3CCS - chains M and 0 of the 31 polymer chains in the assembly; structure by X-ray diffraction, 2.95 A resolution.

# Chain M
Protein: 50S ribosomal protein L15e
Source organism: Haloarcula marismortui
UniProt: P60618 (RL15E_HALMA); residues 0-195 here correspond to UniProt positions 1-196 (UniProt number = residue number + 1)
Chain sequence (196 residues; numbered 0 to 195; the number before each row is that of its first residue; numbering starts at 0):
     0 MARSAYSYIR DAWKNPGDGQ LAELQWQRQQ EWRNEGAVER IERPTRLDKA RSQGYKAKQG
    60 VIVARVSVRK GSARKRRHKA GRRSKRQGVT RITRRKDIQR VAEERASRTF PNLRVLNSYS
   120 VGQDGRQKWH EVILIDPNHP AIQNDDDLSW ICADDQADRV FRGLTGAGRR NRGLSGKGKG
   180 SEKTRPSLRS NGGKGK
Unresolved in the structure: 0, 195
Bound ions: Na+ site 1: Ser106, Phe109, Leu112; Sr2+: Asp157 (shared with G147(0), A183(0) of chain 0); Na+ site 2: Lys193 (shared with U391(0), U392(0), C399(0) of chain 0)

# Chain 0
Molecule: 23S ribosomal RNA
Source organism: Haloarcula marismortui
Notes: engineered mutation(s): G2099A, G2482A
Sequence (2923 nucleotides; row label = number of the first residue in the row):
     1 GUUGGCUACU AUGCCAGCUG GUGGAUUGCU CGGCUCAGGC GCUGAUGAAG GACGUGCCAA
    61 GCUGCGAUAA GCUGUGGGGA GCCGCACGGA GGCGAAGAAC CACAGAUUUC CGAAUGAGAA
   121 UCUCUCUAAC AAUUGCUUCG CGCAAUGAGG AACCCCGAGA ACUGAAACAU CUCAGUAUCG
   181 GGAGGAACAG AAAACGCAAC GUGAUGUCGU UAGUAACCGC GAGUGAACGC GAUACAGCCC
   241 AAACCGAAGC CCUCACGGGC AAUGUGGUGU CAGGGCUACC UCUCAUCAGC CGACCGUCUU
   301 CACGAAGUCU CUUGGAAUAG AGCGUGAUAC AGGGUGACAA CCCCGUACUG AAGACCAGUA
   361 CGCUGUGCGG UAGUGCCAGA GUAGCGGGGG UUGGAUAUCC CUCGCGAAUA ACGCAGGCAU
   421 CGACUGCGAA GGCUAAACAC AACCUGAGAC CGAUAGUGAA CAAGUAGUGU GAACGAACGC
   481 UGCAAAGUAC CCUCAGAAGG GAGGCGAAAU AGAGCAUGAA AUCAGUUGGC GAUCGAGCGA
   541 CAGGGCAUAC AAGGUCCCUU GACGAAUGAC CGAGACGCGA GUCUCCAGUA AGACUCACGG
   601 GAAGCCGAUG UUCUGUCGUA CGUUUUGAAA AACGAGCCAG GGAGUGUGUC UGUAUGGCAA
   661 GUCUAACCGG AGUAUCCGGG GAGGCACAGG GAAACCGACA UGGCCGCAGG GCUUUGCCCG
   721 AGGGCCGCCG UCUUCAAGGG CGGGGAGCCA UGUGGACACG ACCCGAAUCC GGACGAUCUA
   781 CGCAUGGACA AGAUGAAGCG UGCCGAAAGG CACGUGGAAG UCUGUUAGAG UUGGUGUCCU
   841 ACAAUACCCU CUCGUGAUCU AUGUGUAGGG GUGAAAGGCC CAUCGAGUCC GGCAACAGCU
   901 GGUUCCAAUC GAAACAUGUC GAAGCAUGAC CUCCGCCGAG GUAGUCUGUG AGGUAGAGCG
   961 ACCGAUUGGU GUGUCCGCCU CCGAGAGGAG UCGGCACACC UGUCAAACUC CAAACUUACA
  1021 GACGCUGUUU GACGCGGGGA UUCCGGUGCG CGGGGUAAGC CUGUGUACCA GGAGGGGAAC
  1081 AACCCAGAGA UAGGUUAAGG UCCCCAAGUG UGGAUUAAGU GUAAUCCUCU GAAGGUGGUC
  1141 UCGAGCCCUA GACAGCCGGG AGGUGAGCUU AGAAGCAGCU ACCCUCUAAG AAAAGCGUAA
  1201 CAGCUUACCG GCCGAGGUUU GAGGCGCCCA AAAUGAUCGG GACUCAAAUC CACCACCGAG
  1261 ACCUGUCCGU ACCACUCAUA CUGGUAAUCG AGUAGAUUGG CGCUCUAAUU GGAUGGAAGC
  1321 AGGGGCGAGA GCUCCUGUGG ACCGAUUAGU GACGAAAAUC CUGGCCAUAG UAGCAGCGAU
  1381 AGUCGGGUGA GAACCCCGAC GGCCUAAUGG AUAAGGGUUC CUCAGCACUG CUGAUCAGCU
  1441 GAGGGUUAGC CGGUCCUAAG UCUCACCGCA ACUCGACUGA GACGAAAUGG GAAACAGGUU
  1501 AAUAUUCCUG UGCCAUCAUG CAGUGAAAGU UGACGCCCUG GGGUCGAUCA CGCCGGGCAU
  1561 UCGCCCGGUC GAACCGUCCA ACUCCGUGGA AGCCGUAAUG GCAGGAAGCG GACGAACGGC
  1621 GGCAUAGGGA AACGUGAUUC AACCUGGGGC CCAUGAAAAG ACGAGCAUGA UGUCCGUACC
  1681 GAGAACCGAC ACAGGUGUCC AUGGCGGCGA AAGCCAAGGC CUGUCGGGAG CAACCAACGU
  1741 UAGGGAAUUC GGCAAGUUAG UCCCGUACCU UCGGAAGAAG GGAUGCCUGC UCCGGAACGG
  1801 AGCAGGUCGC AGUGACUCGG AAGCUCGGAC UGUCUAGUAA CAACAUAGGU GACCGCAAAU
  1861 CCGCAAGGAC UCGUACGGUC ACUGAAUCCU GCCCAGUGCA GGUAUCUGAA CACCUCGUAC
  1921 AAGAGGACGA AGGACCUGUC AACGGCGGGG GUAACUAUGA CCCUCUUAAG GUAGCGUAGU
  1981 ACCUUGCCGC AUCAGUAGCG GCUUGCAUGA AUGGAUUAAC CAGAGCUUCA CUGUCCCAAC
  2041 GUUGGGCCCG GUGAACUGUA CAUUCCAGUG CGGAGUCUGG AGACACCCAG GGGGAAGCAA
  2101 AGACCCUAUG GAGCUUUACU GCAGGCUGUC GCUGAGACGU GGUCGCCGAU GUGCAGCAUA
  2161 GGUAGGAGUC GUUACAGAGG UACCCGCGCU AGCGGGCCAC CCAGACAACA GUGAAAUACU
  2221 ACCCGUCGGU GACUGCGACU CUCACUCCGG GAGGAGGACA CCGAUAGCCG GGCAGUUUGA
  2281 CUGGGGCGGU ACGCGCUCGA AAAGAUAUCG AGCGCGCCCU AUGGUCAUCU CAGCCGGGAC
  2341 AGAGACCCGG CGAAGAGUGC AAGAGCAAAA GAUGACUUGA CAGUGUUCUU CCCAACGAGG
  2401 AACGCUGACG CGAAAGCGUG GUCUAGCGAA CCAAUUAGCC UGCUUGAUGC GGGCAAUUGA
  2461 UGACAGAAAA GCUACCCUAG GAAUAACAGA GUCGUCACUC GCAAGAGCAC AUAUCGACCG
  2521 AGUGGCUUGC UACCUCGAUG UCGGUUCCCU CCAUCCUGCC CGUGCAGAAG CGGGCAAGGG
  2581 UGAGGUUGUU CGCCUAUUAA AGGAGGUCGU GAGCUGGGUU UAGACCGUCG UGAGACAGGU
  2641 CGGCUGCUAU CUACUGGGUG UGUAAUGGUG UCUGACAAGA ACGACCGUAU AGUACGAGAG
  2701 GAACUACGGU UGGUGGCCAC UGGUGUACCG GUUGUUCGAG AGAGCACGUG CCGGGUAGCC
  2761 ACGCCACACG GGGUAAGAGC UGAACGCAUC UAAGCUCGAA ACCCACUUGG AAAAGAGACA
  2821 CCGCCGAGGU CCCGCGUACA AGACGCGGUC GAUAGACUCG GGGUGUGCGC GUCGAGGUAA
  2881 CGAGACGUUA AGCCCACGAG CACUAACAGA CCAAAGCCAU CAU
Unresolved in the structure: 1-9, 126-127, 715, 971-998, 1560, 1952-1963, 2137-2236, 2339-2343, 2665-2666, 2915-2923
Modified / non-standard residues: 1MA (6-hydro-1-methyladenosine-5'-monophosphate) at position 628, OMU (o2'-methyluridine 5'-monophosphate) at position 2587, OMG (o2'-methylguanosine-5'-monophosphate) at position 2588, UR3 (3-methyluridine-5'-monophoshate) at position 2619, PSU (pseudouridine-5'-monophosphate) at position 2621
Bound ions: Na+ site 1: U12, C2086; Mg2+ site 1 near G28 (its only coordinating residue here); Na+ site 2: C40, G41; Na+ site 3 near G56 (its only coordinating residue here); Sr2+ site 1: A86, C87; Na+ site 4 near U108 (its only coordinating residue here); Mg2+ site 2 near U115 (its only coordinating residue here); Na+ site 5: C130, U146; Na+ site 6: C141, G142; Sr2+ site 2: G147, A183 (shared with Asp157(M) of chain M); K+ site 1: C162, U172; Mg2+ site 3: C162, U2276; 54 more Na+ sites not listed; 66 more Mg2+ sites not listed; 55 more Sr2+ sites not listed; 1 more K+ sites not listed

# Chain M / chain 0 interface
Residue-residue contacts - 255 pairs, chain M then chain 0:
  Ala1(M) - A243(0)  hydrogen bond to the phosphate
  Ala1(M) - C244(0)  hydrogen bond to the phosphate
  Ala1(M) - C376(0)  hydrogen bond to the sugar
  Ala1(M) - C377(0)  sugar contact
  Arg2(M) - C377(0)  phosphate contact
  Ser3(M) - A242(0)  phosphate contact
  Ser3(M) - A243(0)  phosphate contact
  Tyr5(M) - A242(0)  phosphate contact
  Tyr5(M) - G264(0)  hydrogen bond to the phosphate
  Arg9(M) - A378(0)  salt bridge to the phosphate
  Arg9(M) - G379(0)  sugar contact
  Arg9(M) - A380(0)  salt bridge to the phosphate
  Trp12(M) - A380(0)  sugar contact
  Lys13(M) - A380(0)  base contact
  Lys13(M) - G381(0)  base contact
  Lys13(M) - U409(0)  hydrogen bond to the base
  Asn14(M) - G381(0)  base contact
  Asn14(M) - A407(0)  phosphate contact
  Pro15(M) - G381(0)  base contact
  Trp25(M) - C2243(0)  base contact
  Trp25(M) - A2244(0)  sugar contact
  Gln29(M) - A2244(0)  sugar contact
  Gln29(M) - C2245(0)  phosphate contact
  Arg32(M) - A2244(0)  phosphate contact
  Arg32(M) - C2245(0)  salt bridge to the phosphate
  Gly35(M) - C1467(0)  phosphate contact
  Ala36(M) - C1467(0)  hydrogen bond to the phosphate
  Ala36(M) - G1468(0)  phosphate contact
  Arg39(M) - G135(0)  salt bridge to the phosphate
  Arg39(M) - C136(0)  salt bridge to the phosphate
  Arg42(M) - A261(0)  salt bridge to the phosphate
  Arg42(M) - A262(0)  salt bridge to the phosphate
  Arg42(M) - U263(0)  hydrogen bond to the sugar
  Arg45(M) - G381(0)  salt bridge to the phosphate
  Leu46(M) - U263(0)  sugar contact
  Leu46(M) - G264(0)  phosphate contact
  Lys48(M) - G379(0)  phosphate contact
  Lys48(M) - A380(0)  salt bridge to the phosphate
  Lys48(M) - G381(0)  salt bridge to the phosphate
  Lys48(M) - G431(0)  salt bridge to the phosphate
  Arg50(M) - A241(0)  sugar contact
  Arg50(M) - A242(0)  salt bridge to the phosphate
  Arg50(M) - G264(0)  salt bridge to the phosphate
  Arg50(M) - U265(0)  salt bridge to the phosphate
  Ser51(M) - A241(0)  sugar contact
  Ser51(M) - G379(0)  hydrogen bond to the base
  Ser51(M) - G431(0)  sugar contact
  Gln52(M) - G431(0)  hydrogen bond to the sugar
  Lys55(M) - U265(0)  phosphate contact
  Lys55(M) - G266(0)  salt bridge to the phosphate
  Ala56(M) - A261(0)  sugar contact
  Ala56(M) - G264(0)  sugar contact
  Ala56(M) - U265(0)  hydrogen bond to the phosphate
  Lys57(M) - C250(0)  sugar contact
  Lys57(M) - G266(0)  salt bridge to the phosphate
  Gln58(M) - C136(0)  phosphate contact
  Gln58(M) - U137(0)  phosphate contact
  Gln58(M) - C250(0)  base contact
  Gln58(M) - C251(0)  sugar contact
  Gln58(M) - G259(0)  base contact
  Gln58(M) - C260(0)  sugar contact
  Ile61(M) - G135(0)  phosphate contact
  Arg68(M) - C1469(0)  salt bridge to the phosphate
  Arg68(M) - A1470(0)  salt bridge to the phosphate
  Lys69(M) - C403(0)  phosphate contact
  Gly70(M) - G2263(0)  sugar contact
  Ser71(M) - G2263(0)  hydrogen bond to the phosphate
  Ser71(M) - A2264(0)  hydrogen bond to the phosphate
  Arg73(M) - C1469(0)  phosphate contact
  Arg73(M) - A1470(0)  hydrogen bond to the phosphate
  Arg73(M) - C1864(0)  base contact
  Arg73(M) - G2263(0)  salt bridge to the phosphate
  Lys74(M) - G159(0)  phosphate contact
  Arg75(M) - C1864(0)  salt bridge to the phosphate
  Arg76(M) - C2122(0)  sugar contact
  Arg76(M) - C2273(0)  hydrogen bond to the sugar
  Arg76(M) - A2274(0)  hydrogen bond to the sugar
  His77(M) - A2274(0)  sugar contact
  Ala79(M) - C770(0)  phosphate contact
  Ala79(M) - G771(0)  phosphate contact
  Ala79(M) - A2274(0)  phosphate contact
  Gly80(M) - A161(0)  sugar contact
  Gly80(M) - C770(0)  hydrogen bond to the phosphate
  Gly80(M) - A2274(0)  phosphate contact
  Gly80(M) - G2275(0)  phosphate contact
  Arg81(M) - A160(0)  phosphate contact
  Arg81(M) - A161(0)  phosphate contact
  Arg81(M) - C770(0)  hydrogen bond to the phosphate
  Arg81(M) - G771(0)  salt bridge to the phosphate
  Arg81(M) - A2274(0)  hydrogen bond to the sugar
  Arg82(M) - A161(0)  salt bridge to the phosphate
  Arg82(M) - U170(0)  salt bridge to the phosphate
  Arg82(M) - U172(0)  hydrogen bond to the base
  Arg82(M) - C173(0)  base contact
  Arg82(M) - G2275(0)  sugar contact
  Ser83(M) - A169(0)  phosphate contact
  Ser83(M) - U170(0)  hydrogen bond to the phosphate
  Ser83(M) - G2121(0)  hydrogen bond to the sugar
  Lys84(M) - U170(0)  hydrogen bond to the phosphate
  Lys84(M) - C171(0)  phosphate contact
  Lys84(M) - G390(0)  salt bridge to the phosphate
  Lys84(M) - U391(0)  salt bridge to the phosphate
  Arg85(M) - A160(0)  salt bridge to the phosphate
  Arg85(M) - A161(0)  phosphate contact
  Gln86(M) - G2121(0)  hydrogen bond to the base
  Gln86(M) - C2122(0)  sugar contact
  Gln86(M) - A2274(0)  hydrogen bond to the sugar
  Thr89(M) - A2123(0)  phosphate contact
  Thr89(M) - G2124(0)  phosphate contact
  Thr89(M) - A2264(0)  phosphate contact
  Thr89(M) - U2265(0)  phosphate contact
  Arg90(M) - G389(0)  hydrogen bond to the sugar
  Arg90(M) - A2266(0)  salt bridge to the phosphate
  Ile91(M) - G389(0)  sugar contact
  Thr92(M) - G388(0)  base contact
  Thr92(M) - C401(0)  hydrogen bond to the base
  Thr92(M) - U402(0)  sugar contact
  Arg93(M) - A158(0)  hydrogen bond to the phosphate
  Arg93(M) - G159(0)  salt bridge to the phosphate
  Arg93(M) - C401(0)  hydrogen bond to the sugar
  Arg93(M) - A1470(0)  salt bridge to the phosphate
  Arg94(M) - A158(0)  salt bridge to the phosphate
  Arg94(M) - G175(0)  hydrogen bond to the base
  Arg94(M) - C400(0)  hydrogen bond to the sugar
  Arg94(M) - C401(0)  sugar contact
  Lys95(M) - G157(0)  sugar contact
  Lys95(M) - A1470(0)  hydrogen bond to the sugar
  Asp96(M) - C401(0)  phosphate contact
  Asp96(M) - U402(0)  phosphate contact
  Ile97(M) - U402(0)  hydrogen bond to the phosphate
  Arg99(M) - C156(0)  hydrogen bond to the phosphate
  Arg99(M) - G157(0)  salt bridge to the phosphate
  Val100(M) - A1470(0)  phosphate contact
  Val100(M) - A1471(0)  phosphate contact
  Arg104(M) - C1469(0)  salt bridge to the phosphate
  Arg104(M) - A1471(0)  salt bridge to the phosphate
  Arg107(M) - G181(0)  sugar contact
  Arg107(M) - A1471(0)  hydrogen bond to the phosphate
  Arg107(M) - C1472(0)  salt bridge to the phosphate
  Thr108(M) - U133(0)  hydrogen bond to the sugar
  Thr108(M) - U134(0)  phosphate contact
  Phe109(M) - U134(0)  phosphate contact
  Pro110(M) - U133(0)  base contact
  Pro110(M) - U146(0)  sugar contact
  Asn111(M) - U134(0)  hydrogen bond to the sugar
  Asn111(M) - G135(0)  hydrogen bond to the sugar
  Asn111(M) - A145(0)  sugar contact
  Leu112(M) - G135(0)  sugar contact
  Asn116(M) - G431(0)  hydrogen bond to the phosphate
  Asn116(M) - G432(0)  phosphate contact
  Asp123(M) - C2132(0)  sugar contact
  Gly124(M) - G2131(0)  base contact
  Gly124(M) - C2132(0)  hydrogen bond to the sugar
  Gly124(M) - C2262(0)  base contact
  Lys127(M) - C403(0)  salt bridge to the phosphate
  Asp135(M) - G135(0)  hydrogen bond to the sugar
  Asn137(M) - A144(0)  sugar contact
  Asn137(M) - A145(0)  sugar contact
  His138(M) - C136(0)  hydrogen bond to the sugar
  His138(M) - C251(0)  sugar contact
  Pro139(M) - C251(0)  phosphate contact
  Pro139(M) - C252(0)  phosphate contact
  Ala140(M) - C251(0)  sugar contact
  Asn143(M) - C251(0)  hydrogen bond to the phosphate
  Asp144(M) - G266(0)  phosphate contact
  Asp145(M) - A288(0)  sugar contact
  Asp146(M) - C239(0)  hydrogen bond to the sugar
  Asp146(M) - C240(0)  phosphate contact
  Trp149(M) - G432(0)  sugar contact
  Trp149(M) - C433(0)  sugar contact
  Asp153(M) - A183(0)  phosphate contact
  Asp153(M) - G184(0)  phosphate contact
  Asp154(M) - A183(0)  sugar contact
  Asp154(M) - U434(0)  phosphate contact
  Gln155(M) - U434(0)  hydrogen bond to the phosphate
  Ala156(M) - A183(0)  sugar contact
  Asp157(M) - G182(0)  phosphate contact
  Asp157(M) - A183(0)  phosphate contact
  Arg158(M) - C433(0)  salt bridge to the phosphate
  Phe160(M) - C156(0)  sugar contact
  Phe160(M) - G181(0)  hydrogen bond to the base
  Phe160(M) - G182(0)  sugar contact
  Arg161(M) - C155(0)  hydrogen bond to the sugar
  Arg161(M) - C156(0)  sugar contact
  Arg161(M) - G182(0)  sugar contact
  Arg161(M) - A183(0)  hydrogen bond to the sugar
  Arg161(M) - A187(0)  phosphate contact
  Arg161(M) - C188(0)  salt bridge to the phosphate
  Leu163(M) - C188(0)  phosphate contact
  Leu163(M) - A189(0)  phosphate contact
  Gly165(M) - G432(0)  hydrogen bond to the phosphate
  Arg168(M) - A189(0)  salt bridge to the phosphate
  Arg168(M) - C433(0)  salt bridge to the phosphate
  Arg169(M) - C400(0)  phosphate contact
  Asn170(M) - G157(0)  phosphate contact
  Asn170(M) - C400(0)  phosphate contact
  Asn170(M) - C401(0)  phosphate contact
  Arg171(M) - C155(0)  hydrogen bond to the phosphate
  Arg171(M) - C156(0)  salt bridge to the phosphate
  Arg171(M) - C188(0)  hydrogen bond to the phosphate
  Arg171(M) - A189(0)  salt bridge to the phosphate
  Gly172(M) - C399(0)  phosphate contact
  Gly172(M) - C400(0)  phosphate contact
  Leu173(M) - A189(0)  sugar contact
  Leu173(M) - G190(0)  phosphate contact
  Lys176(M) - G190(0)  phosphate contact
  Lys176(M) - A191(0)  salt bridge to the phosphate
  Lys176(M) - A192(0)  hydrogen bond to the base
  Lys176(M) - A193(0)  phosphate contact
  Lys176(M) - A194(0)  sugar contact
  Lys176(M) - A204(0)  hydrogen bond to the sugar
  Gly177(M) - A194(0)  phosphate contact
  Gly177(M) - C195(0)  phosphate contact
  Lys178(M) - C195(0)  hydrogen bond to the phosphate
  Lys178(M) - G394(0)  base contact
  Lys178(M) - C399(0)  phosphate contact
  Lys178(M) - G416(0)  salt bridge to the phosphate
  Lys178(M) - G417(0)  hydrogen bond to the sugar
  Gly179(M) - G394(0)  base contact
  Gly179(M) - U398(0)  hydrogen bond to the sugar
  Gly179(M) - C399(0)  sugar contact
  Glu181(M) - A226(0)  sugar contact
  Glu181(M) - A227(0)  sugar contact
  Glu181(M) - G393(0)  base contact
  Glu181(M) - G394(0)  hydrogen bond to the base
  Lys182(M) - A226(0)  hydrogen bond to the sugar
  Lys182(M) - U392(0)  sugar contact
  Lys182(M) - G393(0)  hydrogen bond to the base
  Lys182(M) - G394(0)  hydrogen bond to the base
  Thr183(M) - C399(0)  sugar contact
  Arg184(M) - A189(0)  hydrogen bond to the phosphate
  Arg184(M) - G190(0)  salt bridge to the phosphate
  Arg184(M) - U205(0)  phosphate contact
  Arg184(M) - G206(0)  phosphate contact
  Pro185(M) - C188(0)  hydrogen bond to the sugar
  Pro185(M) - A189(0)  sugar contact
  Pro185(M) - G206(0)  phosphate contact
  Pro185(M) - U207(0)  phosphate contact
  Ser186(M) - C155(0)  hydrogen bond to the phosphate
  Ser186(M) - C156(0)  phosphate contact
  Ser186(M) - C188(0)  sugar contact
  Leu187(M) - C156(0)  hydrogen bond to the phosphate
  Leu187(M) - G157(0)  phosphate contact
  Arg188(M) - C154(0)  salt bridge to the phosphate
  Arg188(M) - C155(0)  salt bridge to the phosphate
  Arg188(M) - C156(0)  hydrogen bond to the phosphate
  Ser189(M) - C155(0)  phosphate contact
  Gly191(M) - G175(0)  sugar contact
  Gly191(M) - U176(0)  phosphate contact
  Gly192(M) - G175(0)  base contact
  Lys193(M) - G175(0)  phosphate contact
  Lys193(M) - G225(0)  salt bridge to the phosphate
  Lys193(M) - U391(0)  sugar contact
  Lys193(M) - U392(0)  sugar contact
  Gly194(M) - C399(0)  sugar contact
Interface residues without a listed pair, chain M (120 interface residues in all): Tyr54, Gly59, Ser66, Ala72, Lys78, Gly87, Glu103, Gln122, Arg125, Gly162, Ser174
Interface residues without a listed pair, chain 0 (122 interface residues in all): A174, A397, G404, A430, G869, U2120, U2133, C2261

# Overview
120 residues of chain M and 122 residues of chain 0 are in contact; the contacts include 64 hydrogen bonds and
47 salt bridges. Polar pairs include Lys13(M)-U409(0), Ser51(M)-G379(0) and Arg82(M)-U172(0). Ser106(M),
Phe109(M) and Leu112(M) form the Na+ site 1.
Chain M is 50S ribosomal protein L15e and chain 0 is 23S ribosomal RNA, both from Haloarcula marismortui; the
structure, Structure of Anisomycin resistant 50S Ribosomal Subunit: 23S rRNA mutation G2482A, was determined
by X-ray diffraction together with 3CC2, 3CC4, 3CC7, 3CCE, 3CCJ, 3CCL and 6 further entries from the same
study.
